3FUR - chains A and H; structure by X-ray diffraction, 2.30 A resolution.

Chain A:
Name: Peroxisome proliferator-activated receptor gamma
Organism: Homo sapiens
Notes: fragment: LBD (ligand binding domain)
UniProtKB: P37231 (PPARG_HUMAN); residues 206-477 here correspond to UniProt positions 234-505 (UniProt number = residue number + 28)
Amino-acid sequence (272 residues; row label = number of the first residue in the row):
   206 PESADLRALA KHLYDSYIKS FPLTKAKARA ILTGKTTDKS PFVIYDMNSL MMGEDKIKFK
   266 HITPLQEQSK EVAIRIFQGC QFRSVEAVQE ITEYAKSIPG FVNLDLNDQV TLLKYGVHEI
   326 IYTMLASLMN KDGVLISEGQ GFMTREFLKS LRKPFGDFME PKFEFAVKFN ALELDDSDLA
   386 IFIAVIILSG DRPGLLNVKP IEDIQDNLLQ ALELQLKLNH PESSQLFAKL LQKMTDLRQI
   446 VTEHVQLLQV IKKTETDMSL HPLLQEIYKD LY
Disordered / not traced: 259-274
UniProt features mapped onto this chain:
  - motif: Pro-467 to Asp-475 (9aaTAD)
  - binding site (rosiglitazone): Gln-286 to Ser-289, His-323, His-449, Tyr-473
  - cross-link: Lys-224 (Glycyl lysine isopeptide (Lys-Gly) (interchain with G-Cter in ubiquitin))
Ligand contacts: Z12 (2,4-dichloro-N-[3,5-dichloro-4-(quinolin-3-yloxy)phenyl]benzenesulfonamide): Ala-278, Ile-281, Phe-282, Gly-284, Cys-285, Gln-286, Arg-288, Ser-289, Tyr-327, Leu-330, Val-339, Ile-341, Ser-342, Met-348, Leu-353, Leu-356, Phe-360, Phe-363, Met-364, Lys-367, His-449

Chain H:
Name: Nuclear receptor coactivator 1
Notes: fragment: fragment containing hd1
UniProtKB: Q15788 (NCOA1_HUMAN); residues 1-12 here correspond to UniProt positions 629-640 (UniProt number = residue number + 628)
Amino-acid sequence (12 residues; each row starts with the number of its first residue):
     1 TSHKLVQLLT TT
UniProt features mapped onto this chain:
  - motif: Leu-5 to Leu-9 (LXXLL motif 3)

Chain A / chain H interface:
Residue-residue contacts - 22 pairs, chain A then chain H:
  Thr-297(A) with Leu-8(H); Leu-9(H)
  Glu-298(A) with Leu-8(H)
  Lys-301(A) with Leu-8(H), hydrogen bond (side chain-backbone); Leu-9(H); Thr-11(H), hydrogen bond (side chain-backbone)
  Phe-306(A) with Leu-9(H), hydrophobic
  Gln-314(A) with Leu-9(H)
  Val-315(A) with Ser-2(H); Leu-5(H); Val-6(H), hydrophobic; Leu-9(H), hydrophobic
  Leu-318(A) with Leu-9(H), hydrophobic
  Lys-319(A) with Leu-5(H)
  Pro-467(A) with Lys-4(H)
  Leu-468(A) with Lys-4(H); Leu-5(H), hydrophobic; Leu-8(H), hydrophobic
  Glu-471(A) with Ser-2(H); His-3(H), hydrogen bond (side chain-backbone); Lys-4(H), hydrogen bond (side chain-backbone); Leu-5(H), hydrogen bond (side chain-backbone)
Interface residues without a listed pair, chain A (16 interface residues in all): Val-293, Gln-294, Leu-311, His-466, Ile-472
Interface residues without a listed pair, chain H (9 interface residues in all): Thr-10

Summary:
Chain A and chain H form an interface of 16 and 9 residues respectively; the contacts include 5 hydrogen
bonds. Polar contacts include Lys-301(A)/Leu-8(H), Lys-301(A)/Thr-11(H) and Glu-471(A)/His-3(H). Chain A binds
compound Z12. UniProt lists 7 rosiglitazone-binding residues on chain A.
Here chain A is Peroxisome proliferator-activated receptor gamma (Homo sapiens) and chain H is Nuclear
receptor coactivator 1. Entry 3FUR (Crystal Structure of PPARg in complex with INT131) was determined by X-ray
diffraction.
